6LRR - chains T and E of the 24 polymer chains in the assembly; structure by electron microscopy, 3.37 A resolution.

# Chain T
Protein: Ribulose bisphosphate carboxylase small chain
Source organism: Nostoc sp. (strain PCC 7120 / SAG 25.82 / UTEX 2576)
Notes: EC 4.1.1.39
Reference sequence: P06514 (RBS_NOSS1); residue numbers follow UniProt; this construct covers 1-109
Sequence (109 residues; numbered 1 to 109; the number before each row is that of its first residue):
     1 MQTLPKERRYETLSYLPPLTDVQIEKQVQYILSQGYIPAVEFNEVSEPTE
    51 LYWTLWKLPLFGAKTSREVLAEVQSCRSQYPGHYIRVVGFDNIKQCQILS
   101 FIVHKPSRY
Disordered / not traced: 107-109

# Chain E
Protein: Ribulose bisphosphate carboxylase large chain
Source organism: Nostoc sp. (strain PCC 7120 / SAG 25.82 / UTEX 2576)
Notes: EC 4.1.1.39
Reference sequence: P00879 (RBL_NOSS1); numbering as in UniProt (aligned over 1-476)
Sequence (476 residues; numbered 1 to 476; the number before each row is that of its first residue):
     1 MSYAQTKTQTKSGYKAGVQDYRLTYYTPDYTPKDTDILAAFRVTPQPGVP
    51 FEEAAAAVAAESSTGTWTTVWTDLLTDLDRYKGRCYDIEPVPGEDNQFIA
   101 YIAYPLDLFEEGSITNVLTSIVGNVFGFKALRALRLEDIRFPVAYIKTFQ
   151 GPPHGIQVERDKLNKYGRPLLGCTIKPKLGLSAKNYGRAVYECLRGGLDF
   201 TKDDENINSAPFQRWRDRFLFVADAITKAQAETGEIKGHYLNVTAPTCEE
   251 MLKRAEYAKELKQPIIMHDYLTAGFTANTTLARWCRDNGVLLHIHRAMHA
   301 VIDRQKNHGIHFRVLAKALRLSGGDHIHTGTVVGKLEGERGITMGFVDLL
   351 RENYVEQDKSRGIYFTQDWASLPGVMAVASGGIHVWHMPALVEIFGDDSV
   401 LQFGGGTLGHPWGNAPGATANRVALEACVQARNEGRNLAREGNDVIREAA
   451 KWSPELAVACELWKEIKFEFEAMDTV
Disordered / not traced: 1-21, 66-76, 463-476
UniProt features mapped onto this chain:
  - active site (Proton acceptor): Lys-176, His-295
  - binding site (substrate): Asn-124, Thr-174, Lys-178, Arg-296, His-328, Ser-380
  - binding site (Mg(2+)): Lys-202, Asp-204, Glu-205
  - site: Lys-335 (Transition state stabilizer)
  - modified residue: Lys-202 (N6-carboxylysine)
Disulfides: Cys-173/Cys-193

# Interface between chain T and chain E
Pairs across the interface (24; chain T residue first):
  Glu-41(T) / Arg-188(E)  salt bridge
  Asn-43(T) / Lys-228(E)  hydrogen bond
  Glu-50(T) / Lys-228(E)  salt bridge
  Leu-51(T) / Lys-184(E)
  Leu-51(T) / Phe-221(E)  hydrophobic
  Leu-51(T) / Asp-224(E)
  Tyr-52(T) / Lys-184(E)
  Tyr-52(T) / Gly-187(E)
  Tyr-52(T) / Arg-188(E)
  Tyr-52(T) / Phe-221(E)  hydrogen bond (side chain-backbone)
  Tyr-52(T) / Asp-224(E)
  Tyr-52(T) / Ala-225(E)  hydrophobic
  Tyr-52(T) / Lys-228(E)
  Thr-54(T) / Tyr-191(E)  hydrogen bond
  Thr-54(T) / Arg-195(E)
  Leu-55(T) / Glu-192(E)
  Lys-57(T) / Trp-412(E)
  Phe-90(T) / Asn-185(E)
  Phe-90(T) / Arg-188(E)
  Gln-95(T) / Gly-180(E)
  Gln-95(T) / Leu-181(E)
  Gln-95(T) / Ser-182(E)  hydrogen bond
  Gln-95(T) / Asn-185(E)
  Gln-97(T) / Arg-188(E)  hydrogen bond
Interface residues without a listed pair, chain T (12 interface residues in all): Leu-58
Interface residues without a listed pair, chain E (19 interface residues in all): Ala-183, Val-222, Glu-232, Pro-411

# In short
The interface between chain T and chain E involves 12 residues on one side and 19 on the other; the contacts
include 5 hydrogen bonds and 2 salt bridges. Polar pairs include Glu-41(T)/Arg-188(E), Glu-50(T)/Lys-228(E)
and Asn-43(T)/Lys-228(E).
Chain T is Ribulose bisphosphate carboxylase small chain and chain E is Ribulose bisphosphate carboxylase
large chain, both from Nostoc sp. (strain PCC 7120 / SAG 25.82 / UTEX 2576); the structure, Cryo-EM structure
of RuBisCO-Raf1 from Anabaena sp. PCC 7120, was determined by electron microscopy (same publication as 6LRS
and 6KKM).
